6BGI - chains A and B; structure by electron microscopy, 3.80 A resolution.

[Chain A (and B)]
Protein: Anoctamin-1
Organism: Mus musculus
Notes: chain B of this document is another copy of the same molecule, construct and numbering; everything in this record applies to it too
UniProt: Q8BHY3 (ANO1_MOUSE), isoform Q8BHY3-2; residues 1-903 here = UniProt positions 1-903
Sequence (912 residues; each row starts with the number of its first residue):
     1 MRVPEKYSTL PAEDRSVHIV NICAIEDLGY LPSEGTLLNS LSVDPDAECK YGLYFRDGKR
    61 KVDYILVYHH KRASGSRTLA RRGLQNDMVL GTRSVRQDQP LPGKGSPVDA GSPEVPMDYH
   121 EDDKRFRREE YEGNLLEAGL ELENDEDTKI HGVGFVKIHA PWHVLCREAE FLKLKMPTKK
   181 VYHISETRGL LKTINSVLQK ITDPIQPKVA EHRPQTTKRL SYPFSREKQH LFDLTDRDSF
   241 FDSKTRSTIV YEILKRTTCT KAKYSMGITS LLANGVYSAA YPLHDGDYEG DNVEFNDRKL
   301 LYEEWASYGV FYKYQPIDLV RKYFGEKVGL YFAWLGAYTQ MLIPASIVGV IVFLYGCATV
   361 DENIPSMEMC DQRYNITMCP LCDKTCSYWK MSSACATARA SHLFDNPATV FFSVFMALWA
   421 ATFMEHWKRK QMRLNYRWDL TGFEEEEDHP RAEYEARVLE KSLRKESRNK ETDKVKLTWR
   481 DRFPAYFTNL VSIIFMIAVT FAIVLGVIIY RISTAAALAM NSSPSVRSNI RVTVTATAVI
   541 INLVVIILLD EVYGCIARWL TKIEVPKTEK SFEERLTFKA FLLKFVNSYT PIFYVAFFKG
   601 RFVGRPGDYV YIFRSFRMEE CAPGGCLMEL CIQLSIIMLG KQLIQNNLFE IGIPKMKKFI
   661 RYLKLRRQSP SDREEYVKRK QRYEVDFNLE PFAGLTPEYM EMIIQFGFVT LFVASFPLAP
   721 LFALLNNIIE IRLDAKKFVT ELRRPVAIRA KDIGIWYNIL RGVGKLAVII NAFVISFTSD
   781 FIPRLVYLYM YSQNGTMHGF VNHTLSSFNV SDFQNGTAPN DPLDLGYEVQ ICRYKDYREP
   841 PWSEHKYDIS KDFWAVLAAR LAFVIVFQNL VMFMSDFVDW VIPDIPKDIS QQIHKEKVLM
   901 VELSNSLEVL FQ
Not modelled in the structure: 1-291, 444-492, 668-681, 826-845, 885-912
Differences from the reference sequence: expression tag (904-912)
Swiss-Prot annotation at these positions:
  - binding site (Ca(2+)): Glu425, Asp888
  - site: Lys428 (Unlikely to bind calcium but may play an important structural role)
  - modified residue: Ser196 (Phosphoserine)
Metal / ion sites: Ca2+ site 1: Leu643, Asn646, Glu701, Glu730; Ca2+ site 2: Glu650, Glu701, Glu730, Asp734
Reported in the primary citation:
  - Ca2+ coordination: Asn646, Glu650, Glu701, Glu730, Asp734
  - conformationally variable residues (helix shift, order/disorder transition): Gly640, Glu650

[Interface between chain A and chain B]
Contacting residue pairs (10; chain A residue first):
  Phe773(A) - Ile865(B)  hydrophobic
  Lys851(A) - Asp852(B)  salt bridge
  Asp852(A) - Lys851(B)  salt bridge
  Ala858(A) - Ala858(B)  hydrophobic
  Val864(A) - Ile865(B)  hydrophobic
  Ile865(A) - Phe773(B)  hydrophobic
  Ile865(A) - Val864(B)  hydrophobic
  Gln868(A) - Gln868(B)
  Gln868(A) - Asn869(B)  hydrogen bond
  Asn869(A) - Gln868(B)  hydrogen bond
Other interface residues (no listed pair), chain A (11 interface residues in all): Trp854, Ala855, Leu861
Other interface residues (no listed pair), chain B (12 interface residues in all): Trp854, Ala855, Leu861, Ala862

[Summary]
The interface between chain A and chain B involves 11 residues on one side and 12 on the other, with 2
hydrogen bonds and 2 salt bridges. Among the polar pairs are Lys851(A)-Asp852(B) and Gln868(A)-Asn869(B). From
the paper: Ca2+ coordination by Asn646(A), Glu650(A) and Glu701(A) among others; conformational variability at
Gly640(A) and Glu650(A).
Both chains are Anoctamin-1 (Mus musculus). Entry 6BGI (Cryo-EM structure of the TMEM16A calcium-activated
chloride channel in nanodisc) was determined by electron microscopy together with 6BGJ from the same study.
